Entry 5DW3 (X-ray diffraction, 1.74 A resolution); this record covers chains A and B.

== Chain A (and B) ==
Molecule: Tryptophan synthase beta chain 1
Source organism: Pyrococcus furiosus (strain ATCC 43587 / DSM 3638 / JCM 8422 / Vc1)
Notes: EC 4.2.1.20; chain B of this document is another copy of the same molecule, construct and numbering; everything in this record applies to it too
UniProt: Q8U093 (TRPB1_PYRFU); residues 1-388 here = UniProt positions 1-388
Amino-acid sequence (396 residues; row label = number of the first residue in the row):
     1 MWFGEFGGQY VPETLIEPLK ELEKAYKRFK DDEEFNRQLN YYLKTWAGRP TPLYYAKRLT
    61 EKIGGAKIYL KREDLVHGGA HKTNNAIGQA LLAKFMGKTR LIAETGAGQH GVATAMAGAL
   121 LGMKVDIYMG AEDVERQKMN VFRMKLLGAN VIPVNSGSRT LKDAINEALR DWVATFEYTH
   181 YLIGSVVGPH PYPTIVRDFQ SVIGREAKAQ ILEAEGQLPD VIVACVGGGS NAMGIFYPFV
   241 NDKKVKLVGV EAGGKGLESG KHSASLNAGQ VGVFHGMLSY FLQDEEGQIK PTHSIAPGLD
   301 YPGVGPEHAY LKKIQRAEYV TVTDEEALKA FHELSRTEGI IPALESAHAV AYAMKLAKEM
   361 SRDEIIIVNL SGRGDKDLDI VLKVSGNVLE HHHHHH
Not modelled in the structure: 285, 385-396 (chain B: 285, 388-396)
Sequence notes: expression tag (389-396)
Modified / non-standard residues: Lys82 ((2S)-2-amino-6-[[3-hydroxy-2-methyl-5-(phosphonooxymethyl)pyridin-4-yl]methylideneamino]hexanoic acid; LLP)
Swiss-Prot annotation at these positions:
  - modified residue: Lys82 (N6-(pyridoxal phosphate)lysine)
Bound ions: Na+: Ser263, Ser265, Tyr301, Gly303
Small-molecule neighbours: tryptophan (TRP): Lys82, Glu104, Thr105, Gly106, Ala107, Gly108, Gln109, His110, Leu161, Ile165, Gly184, Ser185, Val187, Gly228, Pro297, Gly298, Tyr301
Reported in the primary citation:
  - binding site for tryptophan: Glu104, Thr105 to His110
  - catalytic residues: Glu104 (proposed by the authors, not directly observed)
  - conformationally variable residues (side-chain flip): Phe274, His275
  - mutagenesis - P12L/E17G/I68V/F274S/T292S/T321A (9.4-fold), E17G/I68V/F274S/T292S/T321A (2.2 s-1), T292S (3.5-fold): increased catalytic activity

== Interface between chain A and chain B ==
Contacting residue pairs (89):
  Tyr41(A) - Tyr55(B)
  Lys44(A) - Pro52(B)
  Lys44(A) - Glu213(B)  salt bridge
  Thr45(A) - Pro52(B)
  Thr45(A) - Leu53(B)
  Thr45(A) - Tyr54(B)
  Thr45(A) - Arg72(B)
  Trp46(A) - Tyr54(B)
  Trp46(A) - Arg72(B)  hydrogen bond (backbone-side chain)
  Trp46(A) - Leu75(B)
  Trp46(A) - Glu338(B)  hydrogen bond (side chain-backbone)
  Trp46(A) - Gly339(B)
  Trp46(A) - Ile340(B)
  Gly48(A) - Leu75(B)
  Pro52(A) - Lys44(B)
  Pro52(A) - Thr45(B)
  Leu53(A) - Thr45(B)
  Tyr54(A) - Thr45(B)
  Tyr54(A) - Trp46(B)
  Tyr54(A) - Leu120(B)
  Tyr55(A) - Tyr41(B)
  Arg58(A) - Ala119(B)  hydrogen bond (side chain-backbone)
  Arg58(A) - Leu120(B)
  Arg58(A) - Gly122(B)
  Arg72(A) - Thr45(B)
  Arg72(A) - Trp46(B)  hydrogen bond (side chain-backbone)
  Arg72(A) - His77(B)  hydrogen bond
  Leu75(A) - Gly48(B)
  Leu75(A) - His77(B)
  His77(A) - Arg72(B)  hydrogen bond
  His77(A) - Leu75(B)
  His77(A) - Gly339(B)  hydrogen bond (side chain-backbone)
  His77(A) - Ile340(B)
  Met116(A) - Gly339(B)
  Ala119(A) - Arg58(B)  hydrogen bond (backbone-side chain)
  Ala119(A) - Ser335(B)
  Ala119(A) - Arg336(B)
  Ala119(A) - Thr337(B)
  Ala119(A) - Gly339(B)
  Leu120(A) - Tyr54(B)
  Leu120(A) - Arg58(B)
  Leu120(A) - Glu338(B)
  Gly122(A) - Arg58(B)
  Met139(A) - Asp379(B)
  Met139(A) - Leu382(B)  hydrophobic
  Phe142(A) - Leu378(B)
  Phe142(A) - Leu382(B)  hydrophobic
  Phe142(A) - Gly386(B)
  Phe142(A) - Asn387(B)
  Arg143(A) - Asp375(B)  salt bridge
  Arg143(A) - Leu378(B)
  Leu146(A) - Phe331(B)  hydrophobic
  Leu146(A) - His332(B)
  Leu146(A) - Ser335(B)
  Leu146(A) - Arg336(B)
  Leu146(A) - Leu378(B)  hydrophobic
  Leu147(A) - Ser335(B)
  Leu147(A) - Arg336(B)
  Leu147(A) - Gly339(B)
  Leu147(A) - Ile341(B)  hydrophobic
  Phe331(A) - Leu146(B)  hydrophobic
  His332(A) - Leu146(B)
  Ser335(A) - Ala119(B)
  Ser335(A) - Leu146(B)
  Ser335(A) - Leu147(B)
  Arg336(A) - Ala119(B)
  Arg336(A) - Leu146(B)
  Arg336(A) - Leu147(B)
  Thr337(A) - Ala119(B)
  Glu338(A) - Trp46(B)  hydrogen bond (backbone-side chain)
  Glu338(A) - Leu120(B)
  Gly339(A) - Trp46(B)
  Gly339(A) - His77(B)  hydrogen bond (backbone-side chain)
  Gly339(A) - Met116(B)
  Gly339(A) - Ala119(B)
  Gly339(A) - Leu147(B)
  Ile340(A) - Trp46(B)
  Ile340(A) - His77(B)
  Ile341(A) - Leu147(B)  hydrophobic
  Arg373(A) - Arg373(B)
  Arg373(A) - Asp375(B)  salt bridge
  Asp375(A) - Arg143(B)  salt bridge
  Asp375(A) - Arg373(B)  salt bridge
  Leu378(A) - Met139(B)  hydrophobic
  Leu378(A) - Phe142(B)
  Leu378(A) - Arg143(B)
  Leu378(A) - Leu146(B)  hydrophobic
  Leu382(A) - Met139(B)  hydrophobic
  Leu382(A) - Phe142(B)
Other interface residues (no listed pair), chain A (40 interface residues in all): Ala47, Asp74, Leu121, Gly148, Val381
Other interface residues (no listed pair), chain B (44 interface residues in all): Ala47, Asp74, Leu121, Gly148, Val381

== Summary ==
40 residues of chain A and 44 residues of chain B are in contact; the contacts include 10 hydrogen bonds and 5
salt bridges. Polar pairs include Lys44(A)-Glu213(B), Arg143(A)-Asp375(B) and Arg373(A)-Asp375(B). Bound to
chain A: tryptophan. The paper reports the catalytic residue Glu104(A); P12L/E17G/I68V/F274S/T292S/T321A,
E17G/I68V/F274S/T292S/T321A and T292S of chain A increase catalytic activity.
Both chains are Tryptophan synthase beta chain 1 (Pyrococcus furiosus (strain ATCC 43587 / DSM 3638 / JCM 8422
/ Vc1)). Entry 5DW3 (Tryptophan Synthase beta-subunit from Pyrococcus furiosus with product L-tryptophan
non-covalently bound in the active site) was determined by X-ray diffraction (same publication as 5DVZ, 5DW0
and 5E0K).
